Entry 8ESR (electron microscopy, 3.20 A resolution); this record covers chains 1 and P of the 56 polymer chains in the assembly.

# Chain 1
Molecule: 3497-nt RNA strand
From: Schizosaccharomyces pombe
Sequence (3497 nucleotides; row label = number of the first residue in the row; note: 375 numbers in that range are skipped by the numbering (no residue carries them; nothing is unmodelled there); a row labelled like 1739A-1739F holds insertion residues (1739A, then the next letters in order)):
     1 AUUUGACCUCAAAUCAGGUAGGACUACGCGCUGAACUUAAGCAUAUCAAU
    51 AAGCGCAGGAAAAGAAAAUAACCAUGAUUCCCUCAGUAACGGCGAGUGAA
   101 GCGGGAAAAGCUCAAAUUUGAAAUCUGGCAACAUUUCUUUUGUUGUCCGA
   151 GUUGUAAUUUCAAGAAGCUGCUUUGAGUGUAGACGAUCGGUCUAAGUUCC
   201 UUGGAACAGGACGUCAGAGAGGGUGAGAACCCCGUCUUUGGUCGAUUGGA
   251 UAUGCCAUAUAAAGCGCUUUCGAAGAGUCGAGUUGUUUGGGAAUGCAGCU
   301 CUAAAUGGGUGGUAAAUUUCAUCUAAAGCUAAAUAUUGGCGAGAGACCGA
   351 UAGCGAACAAGUAGAGUGAUCGAAAGAUGAAAAGAACUUUGAAAAGAGAG
   401 UUAAAUAGUACGUGAAAUUGCUGAAAGGGAAGCAUUGGAAAUCAGUCUUA
   451 CCUGGGUGAGAUCAGUAGUCUCUUCGCGAGACUAUGCACUCUGAACCUGU
   501 GGUAGGUCAGCAUCAGUUUUCGGGGGCGGAAAAAGAAUAAGGGAAGGUGG
   551 CUUUCCGGGUUCUGCCUGGGGAGUGUUUAUAGCCCUUGUUGUAAUACGUC
   601 CACUGGGGACUGAGGACUGCGGCUUCGUGCCAAGGAUGCUGACAUAAUGG
   651 UUUUCAAUGGCCCGUCUUGAAACACGGACCAAGGAGUCUAGCAUCUAUGC
   701 GAGUGUUUGGGUGAUGAAAACCCAUCCGCGAAAUGAAAGUGAAUGCAGGU
   751 GGGAACGCCCUUGUGGCGUGCACCAUCGACCGACCCGGAAGUUUGUCAAU
   801 GGAAGGGUUUGAGUAAGAGCAUAGCUGUUGGGACCCGAAAGAUGGUGAAC
   851 UAUGCCUGAAUAGGGUGAAGCCAGAGGAAACUCUGGUGGAGGCUCGUAGA
   901 GAUUCUGACGUGCAAAUCGAUCUUCAAAUUUGGGUAUAGGGGCGAAAGAC
   951 UAAUCGAACCAUCUAGUAGCUGGUUCCUGCCGAAGUUUCCCUCAGGAUAG
  1001 CAGAAACUCAGAUCAGUUUUAUGAGGUAAAGCGAAUGAUUAGAGGUCUUG
  1051 GGGAAGGAAUUUCCUCAACCUAUUCUCAAACUUUAAAUAUGUAAGACGCC
  1101 CUUGUCGCUUAAUUGGACGUGGGCCAUCGAAUGAGAGUUUCUAGUGGGCC
  1151 AUUUUUGGUAAGCAGAACUGGCGAUGCGGGAUGAACCGAACGUGAGGUUA
  1201 AGGUGCCGGAAUGUACGCUCAUCAGACACCAGAAAAGGUGUUAGUUCAUC
  1251 UAGACAGCAGGACGGUGGCCAUGGAAGUCGGAAUCCGCUAAGGAGUGUGU
  1301 AACAACUCACCUGCCGAAUGAACUAGCCCUGAAAAUGGAUGGCGCUUAAG
  1351 CGUACUACCCAUACCUCACCGUCUGGGUUAGCUUUGAGAAGCUCAGACGA
  1401 GUAGGCAGGCGUGGAGGUUUGUGACGAAGCCUUGGGCGUGAGCCUGGGUC
  1451 GAACAGCCUCUAGUGCAGAUCUUGGUGGAAGUAGCAAAUAUUCAAAUGAG
  1501 AACUUUGAAGACUGAAGUGGGGAAAGGUUCCAUGUGAACAGCAGUUGGAC
  1551 AUGGGUUAGUCGAUCCUAAGAGAUAGGGAAGCUCCGUAUGAAAGUUGCAC
  1601 GAUUUUUCGUGCCUCCUAUCGAAAGGGAAUCCGGUUAAUAUUCCGGAACC
  1651 AGAAGGUGGAAUCAACACGGCAACGUAAAUGAAGUUGGAGACGUCGGCGG
  1701 GAGCCCUGGGAAGAGUUCUCUUUUCUUUUUAACAAACCA
1739A-1739F UUGAAC
  1741 C
  1747 ACCCUGAAAUCGGUUUAUCCGGAGCUAGGGUAUGGUGUUUGGAAGAGUUC
  1797 AGCGCCUCAUGCUGAAUCCGGUGCGCUCUCGACGGCCCUUGAAAAUCCAA
  1847 CGGAAGAAUGGACCUUCGGGUCCUUGUUUUCACAUCUGGUCGUACUCAUA
  1897 ACCGCAGCAGGUCUCCAAGGUGAACAGCCUCUAGUUGAUAGAACAAUGUA
  1947 GAUAAGGGAAGUCGGCAAAAU
1967A-1967Z GGAUCCGUAACUUCGGGAUAAGGAUU
1968A-1968Z GGCUCUAAGGGUUGGGUACGUUGGGC
1969A-1969Z CUUGGAACCUGAACGGUUGCUGGACU
1970A-1970Z GAGCGUGGACCGAUGUCUUUUCUCGC
1971A-1971Z CUUUCGGGGUGAGAAGGGAUGUUGGA
1972A-1972Z CCUGCUUGGACCUUGGCGGCCGGGAA
1973A-1973Z GUCCUUGGUCGGGCUUUUCUCCUUCU
1974A-1974Z CGGGGAUUAUGCUCUUACUGGCGUAC
1975A-1975Z GUUUAACAACCAACUUAGAACUGGUA
1976A-1976Z CGGACAAGGGGAAUCUGACUGUCUAA
1977A-1977Z UUAAAACAUAGCAUUGCGAUGGCCAG
1978A-1978Z AAAGUGGUGUUGACGCAAUGUGAUUU
1979A-1979Z CUGCCCAGUGCUCUGAAUGUCAAAGU
1980A-1980Z GAAGAAAUUCAACCAAGCGCGGGUAA
1981A-1981E ACGGC
  2210 GGG
  2340 AGUAACUAUGACUCUCUUAAGGUAGCCAAAUGCCUCGUCAUCUAACUAGU
  2390 GACGCGCAUGAAUGGAUUAACGAGAUUCCCACUGUCCCUAUCUACUAUCU
  2440 AGCGAAACCACAGCCUGGGGAACGGGCCAGGCAAAAUCAGCGGGGAAAGA
  2490 AGACCCUGUUGAGCUUGACUCUAGUUUGACAUUGUGAAGAGACAUAGAGG
  2540 GUGUAGGAUAAGUGGGAGUAUGUUUCGGCAUACGCCGGUGAAAUACCACU
  2590 ACCUUUAUCGUUUCUUUACUUAAUCAAUGAAGCGGAAUUGGGAUUUAUUU
  2640 CCCAUAUUCUAGCGUUAAAGUUUCUUCGCGAACUGAUCCGCGUUGAUGAC
  2690 AUUGUCAGGUGGGGAGUUUGGCUGGGGCGGCACAUCUGUUAAAAGAUAAC
  2740 GCAGGUGUCCUAAGGGGGACUCAUCGAGAACAGAAAUCUCGAGUAGAAUA
  2790 AAAGGGUAAAAGUCCCCUUGAUUUUGAUUUUCAGUGUGAAUACAAACCAU
  2840 GAAAGUGUGGCCUAUCGAUCCUUUGUUCCCUCGAAAUUUGAGGACAGAGG
  2890 UGCCAGAAAAGUUACCACAGGGAUAACUGGCUUGUGGCAGCCAAGCGUUC
  2940 AUAGCGACGUUGCUUUUUGAUUCUUCGAUGUCGGCUCUUCCUAUCAUACC
  2990 GAAGCAGAAUUCGGUAAGCGUUGGAUUGUUCACCCACUAAUAGGGAACGU
  3040 GAGCUGGGUUUAGACCGUCGUGAGACAGGUUAGUUUUACCCUACUGAUGA
  3090 AGUGUCGUCGCAAUGGUAAUUCAACUUAGUACGAGAGGAACCGUUGAUUC
  3140 AGAUCAUUGGUAUUUGCGGCUGCCUGACAAGGCAAUGCCGCGGAGCUAUC
  3190 AUCUGCCGGAUAACGGCUGAACGCCUCUAAGCCAGAAUCCGUGCCAGAAA
  3240 GCGACGAUUUUUUGGUCCGCAUGAUUUAUAUGUAUAAAAAUAGAGGUAGG
  3290 ACUUGUUCCUACUCUCCUGUAUCGUAGAAGAUGGGCGAUGGUUGAUGAAA
  3340 CGGAAGUGUUUUAUUGACUUGUCCAUGAAAUUCCAUUGAAAUCUUGUGCG
  3390 GAAUCGAAUCCAUUGCAUACGACUUUAAUGUGGAACGGGGUAUUGUAAGC
  3440 AGUAGAGUAGCCUUGUUGUUACGAUCUGCUGAGAUUAAGCCUUUGUUCCC
  3490 AAGAUUUG
Unresolved in the structure: 1-2, 37-47, 92-95, 287-294, 314-318, 446-505, 552-573, 625-627, 736-738, 761-763, 782-812, 861-929, 940-955, 991-994, 1024-1089, 1095-1129, 1227-1231, 1382-1386, 1486-1489, 1615-1617, 1663-1665, 1739A-1739F, 1801-1806, 1853-1871, 1894-1908, 1918-1922, 1967A-1967Z, 1968A-1968Z, 1969A-1969Z, 1970A-1970Z, 1971A-1971Z, 1972A-1972Z, 1973A-1973Z, 1974A-1974Z, 1975A-1975Z, 1976A-1976Z, 1977A-1977Z, 1978A-1978Z, 1979A-1979Z, 1980A-1980Z, 1981A-1981E, 2340-2416, 2483-2492, 2518-2694, 2708-2896, 2914-2919, 2936-2942, 2954-2969, 3015-3021, 3047-3051, 3066, 3074-3079, 3248-3268, 3290-3297, 3376-3394, 3442-3464
Sequence notes: conflict C1741 (U7796 in 157310483)

# Chain P
Name: 60S ribosomal protein L17-A
From: Schizosaccharomyces pombe
Reference sequence: O14339 (RL17A_SCHPO); numbering as in UniProt (aligned over 1-187)
Amino-acid sequence (187 residues; numbered 1 to 187; the number before each row is that of its first residue):
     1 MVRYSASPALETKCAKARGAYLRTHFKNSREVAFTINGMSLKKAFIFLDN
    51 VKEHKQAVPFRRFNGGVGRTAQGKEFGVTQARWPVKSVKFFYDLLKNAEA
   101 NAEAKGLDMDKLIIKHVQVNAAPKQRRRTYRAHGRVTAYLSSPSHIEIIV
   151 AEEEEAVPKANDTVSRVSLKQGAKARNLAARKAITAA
Unresolved in the structure: 1-3, 126-140, 154-164, 179-187

# How chain 1 and chain P interact
Pairs across the interface (94):
  U389(1) / Glu-103(P)  sugar contact
  U390(1) / Asn-97(P)  base contact
  U390(1) / Ala-100(P)  sugar contact
  G396(1) / Tyr-4(P)  phosphate contact
  G396(1) / Ala-17(P)  sugar contact
  G396(1) / Arg-18(P)  hydrogen bond to the sugar
  G396(1) / Asn-97(P)  hydrogen bond to the sugar
  G396(1) / Asn-101(P)  hydrogen bond to the base
  A397(1) / Tyr-4(P)  hydrogen bond to the phosphate
  A397(1) / Lys-16(P)  sugar contact
  A397(1) / Asn-101(P)  hydrogen bond to the sugar
  G398(1) / Lys-16(P)  salt bridge to the phosphate
  A410(1) / Tyr-21(P)  stacking on the base
  U419(1) / Phe-26(P)  sugar contact
  G420(1) / Phe-26(P)  sugar contact
  G420(1) / Arg-30(P)  phosphate contact
  G420(1) / Arg-62(P)  salt bridge to the phosphate
  G420(1) / Phe-63(P)  phosphate contact
  G420(1) / Gln-118(P)  hydrogen bond to the base
  G420(1) / Val-119(P)  hydrogen bond to the sugar
  G420(1) / Asn-120(P)  sugar contact
  C421(1) / Arg-30(P)  salt bridge to the phosphate
  C421(1) / Phe-34(P)  phosphate contact
  C421(1) / Arg-62(P)  salt bridge to the phosphate
  C421(1) / His-116(P)  sugar contact
  C421(1) / Gln-118(P)  sugar contact
  U422(1) / Asn-37(P)  phosphate contact
  A642(1) / Ser-168(P)  hydrogen bond to the phosphate
  A642(1) / Lys-170(P)  sugar contact
  C643(1) / Arg-166(P)  hydrogen bond to the phosphate
  C643(1) / Ser-168(P)  hydrogen bond to the phosphate
  C643(1) / Leu-169(P)  hydrogen bond to the phosphate
  A644(1) / Arg-166(P)  salt bridge to the phosphate
  U645(1) / Ser-165(P)  base contact
  U645(1) / Arg-166(P)  hydrogen bond to the sugar
  A646(1) / Arg-166(P)  hydrogen bond to the sugar
  U1476(1) / Lys-124(P)  phosphate contact
  G1477(1) / Lys-124(P)  salt bridge to the phosphate
  A1480(1) / Lys-27(P)  hydrogen bond to the sugar
  G1481(1) / His-25(P)  hydrogen bond to the base
  G1481(1) / Lys-27(P)  salt bridge to the phosphate
  G1481(1) / Phe-63(P)  phosphate contact
  G1481(1) / Gly-65(P)  hydrogen bond to the phosphate
  G1481(1) / Arg-82(P)  sugar contact
  G1481(1) / Ser-142(P)  hydrogen bond to the base
  U1482(1) / Gly-65(P)  phosphate contact
  U1482(1) / Gly-66(P)  sugar contact
  U1482(1) / Arg-82(P)  salt bridge to the phosphate
  A1538(1) / Arg-23(P)  salt bridge to the phosphate
  A1540(1) / Arg-23(P)  base contact
  U2439(1) / His-54(P)  sugar contact
  U2439(1) / Val-67(P)  phosphate contact
  U2439(1) / Gly-68(P)  hydrogen bond to the phosphate
  U2439(1) / Arg-82(P)  salt bridge to the phosphate
  U2439(1) / Trp-83(P)  phosphate contact
  A2440(1) / Arg-82(P)  salt bridge to the phosphate
  A2440(1) / Trp-83(P)  hydrogen bond to the phosphate
  A2440(1) / Pro-84(P)  phosphate contact
  A2440(1) / Val-85(P)  sugar contact
  G2441(1) / Pro-84(P)  phosphate contact
  G2441(1) / Val-85(P)  hydrogen bond to the phosphate
  G2441(1) / Lys-86(P)  hydrogen bond to the phosphate
  C2442(1) / His-25(P)  salt bridge to the phosphate
  C2442(1) / Lys-86(P)  salt bridge to the phosphate
  G2443(1) / His-25(P)  salt bridge to the phosphate
  G2443(1) / Ser-141(P)  phosphate contact
  U2476(1) / Asn-64(P)  hydrogen bond to the phosphate
  U2476(1) / Arg-69(P)  base contact
  U2476(1) / Gln-80(P)  hydrogen bond to the sugar
  C2477(1) / Arg-69(P)  hydrogen bond to the sugar
  A3086(1) / Arg-69(P)  hydrogen bond to the base
  U3087(1) / Arg-69(P)  base contact
  U3087(1) / Thr-79(P)  sugar contact
  A3089(1) / Gly-77(P)  sugar contact
  A3368(1) / Asn-177(P)  hydrogen bond to the phosphate
  U3370(1) / Leu-169(P)  sugar contact
  U3370(1) / Lys-170(P)  base contact
  U3370(1) / Ala-173(P)  base contact
  U3370(1) / Lys-174(P)  base contact
  U3370(1) / Arg-176(P)  salt bridge to the phosphate
  U3375(1) / Gln-171(P)  base contact
  U3398(1) / Lys-74(P)  hydrogen bond to the phosphate
  C3399(1) / Lys-55(P)  sugar contact
  C3399(1) / Ala-71(P)  sugar contact
  C3399(1) / Lys-74(P)  salt bridge to the phosphate
  A3408(1) / Arg-69(P)  base contact
  C3409(1) / Arg-69(P)  hydrogen bond to the sugar
  G3410(1) / Arg-69(P)  phosphate contact
  G3410(1) / Ala-71(P)  phosphate contact
  A3411(1) / Ala-71(P)  phosphate contact
  A3411(1) / Lys-74(P)  salt bridge to the phosphate
  U3494(1) / Lys-43(P)  phosphate contact
  U3494(1) / Glu-75(P)  sugar contact
  U3495(1) / Lys-43(P)  salt bridge to the phosphate
Also at the interface, not in a pair above, chain 1 (51 interface residues in all): A395, A1543, C2438, A2475, G3088, A3367, C3400, A3493
Also at the interface, not in a pair above, chain P (63 interface residues in all): Ser-5, Asn-28, Gln-56, Thr-70, Gln-72, Lys-96, Lys-105, Val-117

# Overview
51 residues of chain 1 and 63 residues of chain P are in contact, with 28 hydrogen bonds, 18 salt bridges and
1 aromatic stacking contact. Among the polar pairs are G396(1)/Asn-101(P), G420(1)/Gln-118(P) and
G1481(1)/His-25(P).
Here chain 1 is a 3497-nt RNA strand and chain P is 60S ribosomal protein L17-A, both from Schizosaccharomyces
pombe. Entry 8ESR (Ytm1 associated nascent 60S ribosome (-fkbp39) State 2) was determined by electron
microscopy, deposited together with 8ESQ, 8ETC, 8ETG, 8ETH, 8ETI, 8ETJ and 3 further entries.
